PDB entry 7OH1 | electron microscopy, 8.00 A resolution (low resolution: residue-level contacts below are approximate; hydrogen-bond / salt-bridge calls are withheld) | chains A and E of the 3 polymer chains in the assembly

# Chain A
Name: Tetanus toxin
Organism: Clostridium tetani
Reference sequence: Q93N27 (Q93N27_CLOTA); residues 1-870 here correspond to UniProt positions 2-871 (UniProt number = residue number + 1)
Amino-acid sequence (870 residues; row label = number of the first residue in the row):
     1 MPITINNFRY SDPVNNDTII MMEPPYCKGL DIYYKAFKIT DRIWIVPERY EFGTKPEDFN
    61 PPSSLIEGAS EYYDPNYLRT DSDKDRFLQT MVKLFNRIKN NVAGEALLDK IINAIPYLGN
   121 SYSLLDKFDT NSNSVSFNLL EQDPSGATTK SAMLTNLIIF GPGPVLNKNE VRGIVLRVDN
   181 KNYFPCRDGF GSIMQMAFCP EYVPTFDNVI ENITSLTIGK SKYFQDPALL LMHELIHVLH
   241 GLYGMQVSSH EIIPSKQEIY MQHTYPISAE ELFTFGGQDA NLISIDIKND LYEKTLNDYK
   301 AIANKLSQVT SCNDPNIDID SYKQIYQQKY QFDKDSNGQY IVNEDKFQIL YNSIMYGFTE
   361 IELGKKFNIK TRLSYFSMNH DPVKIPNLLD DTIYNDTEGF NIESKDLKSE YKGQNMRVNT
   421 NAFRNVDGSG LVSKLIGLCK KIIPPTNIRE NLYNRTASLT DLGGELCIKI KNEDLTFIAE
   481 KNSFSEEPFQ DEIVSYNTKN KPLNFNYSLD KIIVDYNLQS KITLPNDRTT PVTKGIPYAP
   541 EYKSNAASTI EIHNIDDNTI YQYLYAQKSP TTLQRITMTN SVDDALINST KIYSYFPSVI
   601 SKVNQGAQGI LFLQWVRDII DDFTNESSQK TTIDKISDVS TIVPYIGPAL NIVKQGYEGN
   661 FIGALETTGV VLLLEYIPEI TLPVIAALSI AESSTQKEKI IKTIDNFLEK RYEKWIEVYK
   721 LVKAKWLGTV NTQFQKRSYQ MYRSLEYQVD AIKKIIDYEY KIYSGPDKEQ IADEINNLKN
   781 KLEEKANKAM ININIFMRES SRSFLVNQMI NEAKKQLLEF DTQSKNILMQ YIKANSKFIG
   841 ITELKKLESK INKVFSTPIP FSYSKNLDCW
Unresolved in the structure: 441-465
Disulfide bonds: Cys439-Cys467
Differences from the reference sequence: conflict Met1 (Ile2 in Q93N27), Asp12 (Val13 in Q93N27), Leu140 (Ser141 in Q93N27), Asn156 (Ser157 in Q93N27), Ala197 (Thr198 in Q93N27), Val203 (Ile204 in Q93N27), Ser458 (Ala459 in Q93N27), Thr476 (Ile477 in Q93N27), Val514 (Leu515 in Q93N27), Ala813 (Thr814 in Q93N27)

# Chain E
Name: Fab TT110
Organism: Homo sapiens
Notes: antibody fragment or engineered binder
Amino-acid sequence (228 residues; numbered 1 to 228; the number before each row is that of its first residue):
     1 QVQLMQSGAE VQKPGASVKV SCQASGFTLN NYYIHWLRQA PGQGFEWMGI FNPSSGTRTY
    61 AQKFQGRISM TADASTTTLY MELSGLTSED AGVYFCARIG GSTYGRLMTY YFDHWGQGTV
   121 VAVSSASTKG PSVFPLAPSS KSTSGGTAAL GCLVKDYFPE PVTVSWNSGA LTSGVHTFPA
   181 VLQSSGLYSL SSVVTVPSSS LGTQTYICNV NHKPSNTKVD KRVEPKSC
Disulfide bonds: Cys22-Cys96, Cys152-Cys208

# How chain A and chain E interact
Residue-residue contacts (28):
  Ser598(A) - Thr57(E)
  Ser598(A) - Arg58(E)
  Ser598(A) - Thr59(E)
  Ser601(A) - Thr59(E)
  Lys602(A) - Arg58(E)
  Lys602(A) - Tyr60(E)
  Gln614(A) - Thr71(E)
  Asp618(A) - Arg58(E)
  Asp621(A) - Ser55(E)
  Asp621(A) - Gly56(E)
  Asp621(A) - Thr57(E)
  Asp622(A) - Thr57(E)
  Asp622(A) - Arg58(E)
  Thr624(A) - Leu107(E)
  Asn625(A) - Tyr33(E)
  Asn625(A) - Asn52(E)
  Asn625(A) - Pro53(E)
  Asn625(A) - Ser54(E)
  Asn625(A) - Thr57(E)
  Asn625(A) - Arg106(E)
  Asn625(A) - Leu107(E)
  Glu626(A) - Thr57(E)
  Ser628(A) - Leu107(E)
  Gln629(A) - Leu107(E)
  Gln629(A) - Thr109(E)
  Lys630(A) - Leu107(E)
  Lys630(A) - Met108(E)
  Thr631(A) - Met108(E)
Also at the interface, not in a pair above, chain A (16 interface residues in all): Val599, Gln605
Interface features reported in the paper:
  - epitope / paratope residues, chain A: Pro597(A), Gln614(A)

# In short
Chain A and chain E form an interface of 16 and 15 residues respectively. The paper reports epitope/paratope
residues Pro597(A) and Gln614(A).
Here chain A is Tetanus toxin (Clostridium tetani) and chain E is Fab TT110 (Homo sapiens). Entry 7OH1
(Tetanus neurotoxin LC-HN domain in complex with TT110-Fab1) was determined by electron microscopy.
